8ES4 - chains C and B of the 8 polymer chains in the assembly; structure by electron microscopy, 3.30 A resolution.

== Chain C ==
Name: Gp39
From: Shigella phage Buco
UniProt: A0A482JKT9 (A0A482JKT9_9CAUD); residue numbers follow UniProt; this construct covers 1-185
Chain sequence (185 residues; row label = number of the first residue in the row):
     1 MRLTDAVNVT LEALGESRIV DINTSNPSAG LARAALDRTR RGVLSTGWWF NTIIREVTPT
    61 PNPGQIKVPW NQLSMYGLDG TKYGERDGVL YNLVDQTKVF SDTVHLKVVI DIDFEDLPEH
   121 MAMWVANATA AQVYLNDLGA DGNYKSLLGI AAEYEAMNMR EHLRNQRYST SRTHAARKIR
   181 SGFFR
Unresolved in the structure: 1, 183-185

== Chain B ==
Name: Gp35
From: Shigella phage Buco
UniProt: A0A482JG67 (A0A482JG67_9CAUD); residues 1-517 here = UniProt positions 1-517
Chain sequence (517 residues; row label = number of the first residue in the row):
     1 MQGQQKESLE SLFTKDSDPT VLDAAEQFAQ WTLPTVLTRD ISGMDGKRTS LHRDYQSTGA
    61 VLVNSASTKV TNALFPQGAP FFRFVDSPDM AAAVAELGIN GTVQSQQSQI ELSASSLVFS
   121 RDNYAASLRA VKLLMVTGNA LEYFDEGTGR SHIYSVREYT VRRDGSGNIL RVVLKERIAA
   181 MDLPQEFRSA HLGQKDDYDD VTLYTGICLE DNKFKIYQEV QQQQIGDAST YPIDECPYTV
   241 LVWNLVNGEH YGRGLVEDYA GDFARLSVLS QALTLYEVEA ARLYNAVSAG AGIDVDAAQA
   301 AETGDYVQTS AAPGTNPGIW AVENGSDRKI MSLQSEISMI EQKLARAFMY AGNTRQGERV
   361 TAYEIRTNAQ EAQNSLGDAY SILSDHWLRK RAYLYTVYQY PPMRAMFTLG ATTIQILVGT
   421 ASLNKAAQAD RLLEASQSIQ LVLPVLQGAT KRTNPDAVVD FILDAFGVVS SKLMYTEEQL
   481 KQIQDQQDQQ QADQQRNLEL AQANPEVAGQ QLGLIPS
Unresolved in the structure: 1-6, 351-371, 488-517

== How chain C and chain B interact ==
Contacting residue pairs (12):
  Gly47(C) with Asp296(B)
  Ala156(C) with Ala289(B), hydrophobic
  Met159(C) with Ala289(B), hydrophobic; Val295(B), hydrophobic
  His162(C) with Asp296(B), salt bridge
  Leu163(C) with Val287(B), hydrophobic; Val295(B), hydrophobic
  Tyr168(C) with Val295(B), hydrophobic; Asp296(B), hydrogen bond; Gln299(B)
  Arg172(C) with Glu302(B)
  Thr173(C) with Glu302(B), hydrogen bond (backbone-side chain)
Other interface residues (no listed pair), chain C (11 interface residues in all): Glu155, Gln166, Thr170
Other interface residues (no listed pair), chain B (7 interface residues in all): Asn285

== In short ==
Chain C and chain B form an interface of 11 and 7 residues respectively; the contacts include 2 hydrogen bonds
and 1 salt bridge. Polar contacts include His162(C)-Asp296(B), Tyr168(C)-Asp296(B) and Thr173(C)-Glu302(B).
Chain C is Gp39 and chain B is Gp35, both from Shigella phage Buco; the structure, Focused reconstruction of
HRP29 tail, was determined by electron microscopy.
